Entry 2H3U (X-ray diffraction, 1.90 A resolution); this record covers chain A.

== Chain A ==
Protein: carnitine acetyltransferase
From: Mus musculus
UniProt: Q3V1Y3 (Q3V1Y3_MOUSE); numbering as in UniProt (aligned over 30-625)
Chain sequence (599 residues; numbered 27 to 625; the number before each row is that of its first residue):
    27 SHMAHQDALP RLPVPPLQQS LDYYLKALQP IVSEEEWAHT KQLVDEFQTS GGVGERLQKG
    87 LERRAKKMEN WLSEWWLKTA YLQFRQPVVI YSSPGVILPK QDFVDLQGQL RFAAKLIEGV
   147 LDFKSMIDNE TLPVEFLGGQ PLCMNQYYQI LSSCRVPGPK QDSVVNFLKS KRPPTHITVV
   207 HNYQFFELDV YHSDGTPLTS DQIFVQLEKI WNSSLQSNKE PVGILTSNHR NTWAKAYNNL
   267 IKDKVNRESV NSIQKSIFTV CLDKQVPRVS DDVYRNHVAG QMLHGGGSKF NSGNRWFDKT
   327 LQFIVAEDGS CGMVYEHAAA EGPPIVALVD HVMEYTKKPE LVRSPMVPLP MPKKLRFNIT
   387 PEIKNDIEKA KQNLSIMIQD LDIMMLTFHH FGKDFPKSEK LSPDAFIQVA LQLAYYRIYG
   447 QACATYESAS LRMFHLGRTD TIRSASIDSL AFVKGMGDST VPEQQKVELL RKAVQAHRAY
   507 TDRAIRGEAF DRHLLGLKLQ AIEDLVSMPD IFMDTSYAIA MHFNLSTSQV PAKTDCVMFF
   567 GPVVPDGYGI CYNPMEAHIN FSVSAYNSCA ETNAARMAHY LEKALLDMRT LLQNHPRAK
Construct notes: cloning artifact (27-29)
Ligand contacts:
  - carnitine (152): Trp-102, Tyr-107, His-343, Glu-347, Tyr-452, Ser-454, Thr-465, Arg-518, Ser-552, Thr-553, Phe-566, Val-569
  - coenzyme A (COA): Leu-163, Tyr-341, His-343, Glu-347, Gly-348, Pro-349, Lys-419, Lys-423, Lys-426, Leu-427, Ser-428, Pro-429, Asp-430, Glu-453, Ser-454, Ala-455, Ser-456, Ile-468, Arg-504, Thr-507, Ile-511, Ser-554, Gln-555, Val-556
From the paper describing this entry:
  - contacts within the chain: Glu-347/Arg-464
  - mutagenesis - H343A, H343E: abolished catalytic activity on hexanoyl-CoA

== Overview ==
Bound to chain A: coenzyme A and carnitine. From the paper: H343A and H343E abolish catalytic activity on
hexanoyl-CoA; contacts within the chain involving Glu-347 and Arg-464.
Chain A is carnitine acetyltransferase (Mus musculus); the structure, Crystal structure of murine carnitine
acetyltransferase in complex with carnitine and CoA, was determined by X-ray diffraction together with 2H3P
and 2H3W from the same study.
